6M7A - chains D and B of the 4 polymer chains in the assembly; structure by X-ray diffraction, 1.90 A resolution.

== Chain D ==
Molecule: Shieldin complex subunit 3
From: Homo sapiens
Reference sequence: Q6ZNX1 (SHLD3_HUMAN); residue numbers follow UniProt; this construct covers 28-73
Sequence (46 residues; row label = number of the first residue in the row):
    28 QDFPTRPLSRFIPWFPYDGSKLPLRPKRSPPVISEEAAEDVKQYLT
Not modelled in the structure: 28-37

== Chain B ==
Molecule: Mitotic spindle assembly checkpoint protein MAD2B
From: Homo sapiens
Reference sequence: Q9UI95 (MD2L2_HUMAN); residue numbers follow UniProt; this construct covers 1-208
Sequence (211 residues; each row starts with the number of its first residue):
     1 MTTLTRQDLNFGQVVADVLCEFLEVAVHLILYVREVYPVGIFQKRKKYNV
    51 PVQMSCHPELNQYIQDTLHCVKPLLEKNDVEKVVVVILDKEHRPVEKFVF
   101 EITQPPLLSISSDSLLSHVEQLLAAFILKISVCDAVLDHNPPGCTFTVLV
   151 HTREAATRNMEKIQVIKDFPWILADEQDVHMHDPRLIPLKTMTSDILKMQ
   201 LYVEERAHKGS
Not modelled in the structure: 1-7, 208-211
Differences from the reference sequence: engineered mutation A124 (Arg in Q9UI95); expression tag (209-211)

== Chain D / chain B interface ==
Residue-residue contacts - 10 pairs, chain D then chain B:
  A64(D) with L9(B)
  D67(D) with L9(B)
  V68(D) with L9(B)
  Q70(D) with S112(B)
  Y71(D) with F11(B), hydrophobic; S112(B); L115(B), hydrogen bond (backbone-backbone); L116(B)
  L72(D) with L116(B)
  T73(D) with S114(B)
Other interface residues (no listed pair), chain B (10 interface residues in all): V14, I110, S111, S117

== Summary ==
Chain D and chain B form an interface of 7 and 10 residues respectively; the contacts include 1 hydrogen bond.
Its one hydrogen bond, Y71(D)-L115(B), is backbone to backbone.
Chain D is Shieldin complex subunit 3 and chain B is Mitotic spindle assembly checkpoint protein MAD2B, both
from Homo sapiens; the structure, Structure of REV7-R124A complexed with SHLD3(28-73), was determined by X-ray
diffraction.
